8XVQ - chain A; structure by X-ray diffraction, 2.14 A resolution.

# Chain A
Molecule: Inulosucrase
From: Limosilactobacillus reuteri
Notes: EC 2.4.1.9
UniProtKB: Q8GP32 (Q8GP32_LIMRT); residues 1-798 here = UniProt positions 1-798
Chain sequence (798 residues; row label = number of the first residue in the row):
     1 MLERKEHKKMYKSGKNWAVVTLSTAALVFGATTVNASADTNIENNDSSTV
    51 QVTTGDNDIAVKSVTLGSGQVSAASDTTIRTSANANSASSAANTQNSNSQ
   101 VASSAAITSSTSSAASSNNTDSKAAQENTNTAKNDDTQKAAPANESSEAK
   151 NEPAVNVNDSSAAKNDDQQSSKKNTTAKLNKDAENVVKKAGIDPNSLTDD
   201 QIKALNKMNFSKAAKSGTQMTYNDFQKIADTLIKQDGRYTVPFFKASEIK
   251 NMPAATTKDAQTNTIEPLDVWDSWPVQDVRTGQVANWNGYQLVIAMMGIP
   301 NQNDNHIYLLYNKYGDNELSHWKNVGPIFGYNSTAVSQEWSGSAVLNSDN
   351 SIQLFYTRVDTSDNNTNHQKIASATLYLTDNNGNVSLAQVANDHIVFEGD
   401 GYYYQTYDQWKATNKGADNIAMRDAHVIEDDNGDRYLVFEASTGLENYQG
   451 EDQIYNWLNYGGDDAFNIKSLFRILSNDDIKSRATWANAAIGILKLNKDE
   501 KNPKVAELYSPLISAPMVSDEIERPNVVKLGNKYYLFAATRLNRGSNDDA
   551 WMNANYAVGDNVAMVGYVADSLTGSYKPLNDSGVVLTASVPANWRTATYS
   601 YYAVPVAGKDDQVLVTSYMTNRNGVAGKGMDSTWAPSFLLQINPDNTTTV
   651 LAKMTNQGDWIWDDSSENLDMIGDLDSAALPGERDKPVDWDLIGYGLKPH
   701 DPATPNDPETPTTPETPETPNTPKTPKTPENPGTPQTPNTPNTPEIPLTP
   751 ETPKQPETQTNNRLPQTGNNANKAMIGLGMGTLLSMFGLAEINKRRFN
Unresolved in the structure: 1-176, 697-798
Ion coordination: Ca2+ site 1: Asn317, Asp659, Ile661, Ser666; Ca2+ site 2: Asp418, Gln449, Trp486, Asn488, Asp520
Small-molecule neighbours: beta-D-fructofuranose (FRU): Trp271, Asp272, Met296, Asn305, Trp340, Ser341, Arg423, Asp424, Glu440, Glu523, Tyr599, Ser600, Tyr618, Arg622

# Overview
Chain A binds beta-D-fructofuranose. Asn317, Asp659, Ile661 and Ser666 form the Ca2+ site 1. Asp418, Gln449,
Trp486, Asn488 and Asp520 form the Ca2+ site 2.
Chain A is Inulosucrase (Limosilactobacillus reuteri); the structure, Crystal structure of inulosucrase from
Lactobacillus reuteri 121 in complex with fructose, was determined by X-ray diffraction, deposited together
with 8XVP and 8XVR.
